9E03 - chains A and E of the 6 polymer chains in the assembly; structure by electron microscopy, 3.20 A resolution.

# Chain A (and E)
Name: Sec-independent protein translocase protein TatC
Source organism: Myxococcus xanthus
Notes: chain E of this document is another copy of the same molecule, construct and numbering; everything in this record applies to it too
Reference sequence: Q2PHA2 (Q2PHA2_MYXXA); numbering as in UniProt (aligned over 1-401)
Amino-acid sequence (409 residues; numbered 1 to 409; the number before each row is that of its first residue):
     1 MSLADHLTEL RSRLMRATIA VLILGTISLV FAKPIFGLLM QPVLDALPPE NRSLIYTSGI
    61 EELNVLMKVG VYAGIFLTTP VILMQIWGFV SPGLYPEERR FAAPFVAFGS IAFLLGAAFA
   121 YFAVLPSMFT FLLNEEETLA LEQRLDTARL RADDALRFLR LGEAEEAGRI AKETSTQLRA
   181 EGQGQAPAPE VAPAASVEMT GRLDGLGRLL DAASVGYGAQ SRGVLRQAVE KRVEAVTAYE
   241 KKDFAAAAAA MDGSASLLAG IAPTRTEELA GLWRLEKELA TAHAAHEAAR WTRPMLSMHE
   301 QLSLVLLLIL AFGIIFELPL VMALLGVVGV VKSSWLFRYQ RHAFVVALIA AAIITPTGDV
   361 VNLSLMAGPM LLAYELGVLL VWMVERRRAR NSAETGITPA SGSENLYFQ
Unresolved in the structure: 1-4, 182-192, 393-409
Differences from the reference sequence: conflict Ala-17 (Cys in Q2PHA2), Ala-73 (Cys in Q2PHA2), Ala-120 (Cys in Q2PHA2), Ala-347 (Cys in Q2PHA2), Ala-373 (Cys in Q2PHA2); expression tag (402-409)

# Interface between chain A and chain E
Residue-residue contacts (54; chain A residue first):
  Leu-132(A) with Gly-59(E); Ile-60(E), hydrophobic
  Leu-133(A) with Gly-59(E)
  Gly-207(A) with Arg-157(E), hydrogen bond (backbone-side chain)
  Asp-211(A) with Arg-157(E), salt bridge; Arg-160(E), salt bridge
  Ser-214(A) with Leu-161(E)
  Arg-222(A) with Arg-160(E), hydrogen bond (side chain-backbone); Leu-161(E), hydrogen bond (side chain-backbone); Gly-162(E); Gly-216(E), hydrogen bond (side chain-backbone)
  Leu-225(A) with Leu-161(E)
  Arg-226(A) with Leu-161(E); Glu-163(E), salt bridge; Glu-166(E), salt bridge
  Val-229(A) with Phe-158(E), hydrophobic
  Glu-230(A) with Phe-158(E); Glu-166(E)
  Arg-232(A) with Asp-154(E), salt bridge; Arg-157(E)
  Val-233(A) with Asp-154(E); Phe-158(E), hydrophobic
  Val-236(A) with Leu-150(E), hydrophobic; Arg-151(E); Asp-154(E)
  Thr-237(A) with Arg-151(E), hydrogen bond
  Glu-240(A) with Thr-147(E)
  Glu-287(A) with Pro-49(E)
  Trp-291(A) with Phe-36(E), hydrophobic; Met-40(E), hydrophobic; Leu-44(E), hydrophobic; Ser-53(E); Leu-54(E), hydrogen bond (backbone-backbone)
  Thr-292(A) with Leu-54(E); Tyr-56(E); Met-298(E)
  Arg-293(A) with Ser-53(E), hydrogen bond; Leu-54(E), hydrogen bond (backbone-backbone); Ile-55(E); Tyr-56(E), hydrogen bond (backbone-backbone)
  Pro-294(A) with Tyr-56(E)
  Met-295(A) with Tyr-56(E), hydrogen bond (backbone-backbone); Thr-57(E); Met-295(E), hydrophobic
  Leu-296(A) with Thr-57(E)
  Ser-297(A) with Thr-57(E), hydrogen bond (backbone-backbone)
  Glu-300(A) with Thr-57(E)
  Gln-301(A) with Thr-57(E); Ser-58(E); Gly-59(E)
  Leu-304(A) with Ile-60(E), hydrophobic
  Val-361(A) with Asn-64(E); Met-67(E), hydrophobic
  Asn-362(A) with Asn-64(E)
Also at the interface, not in a pair above, chain A (36 interface residues in all): Ala-194, Val-197, Leu-203, Val-215, Tyr-239, Arg-290, Ser-364, Leu-365
Also at the interface, not in a pair above, chain E (36 interface residues in all): Gly-37, Glu-50, Arg-52, Leu-63, Lys-68, Gln-143, Ile-170, Val-215

# In short
Chain A and chain E each contribute 36 residues to their interface, with 11 hydrogen bonds and 5 salt bridges.
Polar contacts include Asp-211(A)/Arg-157(E), Asp-211(A)/Arg-160(E) and Arg-226(A)/Glu-163(E).
Chain A and chain E are both Sec-independent protein translocase protein TatC (Myxococcus xanthus); the
structure, Cryo-EM structure of a TatBC complex from Myxococcus xanthus, was determined by electron
microscopy.
